5AV9 - chains E and I of the 10 polymer chains in the assembly; structure by X-ray diffraction, 2.20 A resolution.

[Chain E]
Protein: Histone H3.1
Source organism: Homo sapiens
UniProtKB: P68431 (H31_HUMAN); residues 0-135 here correspond to UniProt positions 1-136 (UniProt number = residue number + 1)
Chain sequence (139 residues; each row starts with the number of its first residue; numbers below 1 keep their minus sign (Gly-3 is residue -3)):
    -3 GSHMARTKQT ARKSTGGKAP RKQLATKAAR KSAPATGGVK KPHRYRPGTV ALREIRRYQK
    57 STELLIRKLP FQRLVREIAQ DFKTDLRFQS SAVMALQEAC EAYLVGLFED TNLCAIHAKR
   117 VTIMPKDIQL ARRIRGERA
Disordered / not traced: -3 to 36
Sequence notes: expression tag (-3 to -1)
Metal / ion sites: Mn2+: Asp77 (shared with 1 residue of chain D)
Curated features (UniProtKB/Swiss-Prot):
  - modified residue: Arg2 (Asymmetric dimethylarginine), Thr3 (Phosphothreonine), Lys4 (Allysine), Gln5 (5-glutamyl dopamine), Thr6 (Phosphothreonine), Arg8 (Citrulline), Lys9 (N6,N6,N6-trimethyllysine), Ser10 (ADP-ribosylserine), Thr11 (Phosphothreonine), Lys14 (N6-(2-hydroxyisobutyryl)lysine), Arg17 (Asymmetric dimethylarginine), Lys18 (N6-(2-hydroxyisobutyryl)lysine), Lys23 (N6-(2-hydroxyisobutyryl)lysine), Arg26 (Citrulline), Lys27 (N6,N6,N6-trimethyllysine), Ser28 (ADP-ribosylserine), Lys36 (N6,N6,N6-trimethyllysine), Lys37 (N6-methyllysine), Tyr41 (Phosphotyrosine), Lys56 (N6,N6,N6-trimethyllysine) and 8 more in UniProt
  - lipidation: Lys18 (N6-decanoyllysine)

[Chain I]
Molecule: 147-nt DNA strand
Sequence (147 nucleotides; row label = number of the first residue in the row; numbers below 1 keep their minus sign (DA-73 is residue -73)):
   -73 ATCAATATCC ACCTGCAGAT ACTACCAAAA GTGTATTTGG AAACTGCTCC ATCAAAAGGC
   -13 ATGTTCAGCT GGAATCCAGC TGAACATGCC TTTTGATGGA GCAGTTTCCA AATACACTTT
    47 TGGTAGTATC TGCAGGTGGA TATTGAT
Metal / ion sites: Mn2+ site 1: DG-35, DG-34; Mn2+ site 2 near DG-3 (its only coordinating residue here); Mn2+ site 3 near DG5 (its only coordinating residue here); Mn2+ site 4 near DG27 (its only coordinating residue here); Mn2+ site 5 near DG48 (its only coordinating residue here); Mn2+ site 6 near DG61 (its only coordinating residue here)

[Interface between chain E and chain I]
Pairs across the interface - 30 pairs, chain E then chain I:
  His39(E) - DA-69(I)  phosphate contact
  His39(E) - DT-68(I)  sugar contact
  His39(E) - DA10(I)  sugar contact
  Arg40(E) - DG8(I)  base contact
  Arg40(E) - DA9(I)  hydrogen bond to the base
  Arg40(E) - DA10(I)  hydrogen bond to the sugar
  Tyr41(E) - DT-68(I)  sugar contact
  Tyr41(E) - DA-67(I)  sugar contact
  Tyr41(E) - DA9(I)  sugar contact
  Tyr41(E) - DA10(I)  hydrogen bond to the phosphate
  Arg42(E) - DA9(I)  sugar contact
  Pro43(E) - DG8(I)  phosphate contact
  Pro43(E) - DA9(I)  sugar contact
  Gly44(E) - DG8(I)  hydrogen bond to the phosphate
  Gly44(E) - DA9(I)  hydrogen bond to the phosphate
  Thr45(E) - DA9(I)  hydrogen bond to the phosphate
  Val46(E) - DA9(I)  hydrogen bond to the phosphate
  Val46(E) - DA10(I)  phosphate contact
  Ala47(E) - DA9(I)  hydrogen bond to the phosphate
  Arg49(E) - DA-67(I)  sugar contact
  Arg49(E) - DT-66(I)  salt bridge to the phosphate
  Arg63(E) - DT17(I)  hydrogen bond to the phosphate
  Arg63(E) - DT18(I)  salt bridge to the phosphate
  Lys64(E) - DT18(I)  hydrogen bond to the phosphate
  Leu65(E) - DT17(I)  phosphate contact
  Leu65(E) - DT18(I)  hydrogen bond to the phosphate
  Pro66(E) - DT17(I)  sugar contact
  Arg69(E) - DT17(I)  salt bridge to the phosphate
  Arg83(E) - DA26(I)  phosphate contact
  Arg83(E) - DG27(I)  sugar contact
Other interface residues (no listed pair), chain E (18 interface residues in all): Lys56, Thr118
Other interface residues (no listed pair), chain I (13 interface residues in all): DC-65, DT7

[Summary]
18 residues of chain E face 13 of chain I across their interface, with 11 hydrogen bonds and 3 salt bridges.
Among the polar pairs are Arg40(E)-DA9(I), Arg40(E)-DA10(I) and Tyr41(E)-DA10(I). DG-35(I) and DG-34(I) form
the Mn2+ site 1.
Here chain E is Histone H3.1 (Homo sapiens) and chain I is a 147-nt DNA strand. Entry 5AV9 (human nucleosome
core particle) was determined by X-ray diffraction together with 5AV5, 5AV6, 5AV8, 5AVB and 5AVC from the same
study.
